Entry 8Q5U (X-ray diffraction, 3.00 A resolution); this record covers chains A and D of the 6 polymer chains in the assembly.

Chain A:
Name: Uncharacterized protein DKFZp686C11235
From: Homo sapiens
UniProt: Q6MZV7 (Q6MZV7_HUMAN); residues 221-447 here correspond to UniProt positions 247-473 (UniProt number = residue number + 26)
Amino-acid sequence (227 residues; row label = number of the first residue in the row):
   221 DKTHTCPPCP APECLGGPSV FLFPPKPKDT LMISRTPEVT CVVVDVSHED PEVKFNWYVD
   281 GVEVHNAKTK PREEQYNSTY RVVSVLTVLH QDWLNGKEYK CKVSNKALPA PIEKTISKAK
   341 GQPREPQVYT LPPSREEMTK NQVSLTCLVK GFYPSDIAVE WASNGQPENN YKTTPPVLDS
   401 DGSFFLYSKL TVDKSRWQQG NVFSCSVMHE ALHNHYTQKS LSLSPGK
Not modelled in the structure: 221-236, 445-447
Differences from the reference sequence: engineered mutation C234 (Leu260 in Q6MZV7), A382 (Glu408 in Q6MZV7)
Disulfides: C261-C321, C367-C425
Covalent attachments: glycan linked to N297
Reported in the primary citation:
  - post-translational modification sites: N297

Chain D:
Name: Endo-beta-N-acetylglucosaminidase
From: Streptococcus pyogenes
UniProt: A0A8H2N1T2 (A0A8H2N1T2_STRPY); residues 38-843 here = UniProt positions 38-843
Amino-acid sequence (816 residues; each row starts with the number of its first residue):
    37 MEKTVQTGKT DQQVGAKLVQ EIREGKRGPL YAGYFRTWHD RASTGIDGKQ QHPENTMAEV
    97 PKEVDILFVF HDHTASDSPF WSELKDSYVH KLHQQGTALV QTIGVNELNG RTGLSKDYPD
   157 TPEGNKALAA AIVKAFVTDR GVDGLDIAIL HEFTNKRTPE EDARALNVFK EIAQLIGKNG
   217 SDKSKLLIMD TTLSVENNPI FKGIAEDLDY LLRQYYGSQG GEAEVDTINS DWNQYQNYID
   277 ASQFMIGFSF FEESASKGNL WFDVNEYDPN NPEKGKDIEG TRAKKYAEWQ PSTGGLKAGI
   337 FSYAIDRDGV AHVPSTYKNR TSTNLQRHEV DNISHTDYTV SRKLKTLMTE DKRYDVIDQK
   397 DIPDPALREQ IIQQVGQYKG DLERYNKTLV LTGDKIQNLK GLEKLSKLQK LELRQLSNVK
   457 EITPELLPES MKKDAELVMV GMTGLEKLNL SGLNRQTLDG IDVNSITHLT SFDISHNSLD
   517 LSEKSEDRKL LMTLMEQVSN HQKITVKNTA FENQKPKGYY PQTYDTKEGH YDVDNAEHDI
   577 LTDFVFGTVT KRNTFIGDEE AFAIYKEGAV DGRQYVSKDY TYEAFRKDYK GYKVHLTASN
   637 LGETVTSKVT ATTDETYLVD VSDGEKVVHH MKLNIGSGAI MMENLAKGAK VIGTSGDFEQ
   697 AKKIFDGEKS DRFFTWGQTN WIAFDLGEIN LAKEWRLFNA ETNTEIKTDS SLNVAKGRLQ
   757 ILKDTTIDLE KMDIKNRKEY LSNDENWTDV AQMDDAKAIF NSKLSNVLSR YWRFCVDGGA
   817 SSYYPQYTEL QILGQRLSND VANTLKDLLE HHHHHH
Not modelled in the structure: 37-44, 833-852
Differences from the reference sequence: initiating methionine (37); engineered mutation A184 (Asp in A0A8H2N1T2), L186 (Glu in A0A8H2N1T2); expression tag (844-852)
Bound ions: Ca2+: K699, D702, E704, T824
Reported in the primary citation:
  - binding site for alpha-L-fucopyranose: Y251, Y252, Q255
  - binding site for N-acetylglucosamine: W297
  - mutagenesis - D184A/E186L: abolished catalytic activity (citing earlier work)

Chain A / chain D interface:
Pairs across the interface (31):
  L251(A) - W712(D)
  I253(A) - R708(D)  hydrogen bond (backbone-side chain)
  I253(A) - F710(D)
  I253(A) - T711(D)
  I253(A) - W712(D)
  S254(A) - Q696(D)
  R255(A) - R708(D)  hydrogen bond (backbone-side chain)
  T256(A) - I742(D)
  H268(A) - S254(D)  hydrogen bond (side chain-backbone)
  E269(A) - K354(D)
  E294(A) - F189(D)
  Q295(A) - F189(D)
  Y296(A) - F189(D)
  Y296(A) - K293(D)
  N297(A) - F189(D)
  N297(A) - G294(D)  hydrogen bond (side chain-backbone)
  N297(A) - W297(D)
  S298(A) - W297(D)
  T299(A) - K293(D)
  T307(A) - I742(D)
  L309(A) - L748(D)  hydrophobic
  L309(A) - Y819(D)  hydrophobic
  H310(A) - R708(D)
  H310(A) - F710(D)
  H310(A) - W712(D)
  Q311(A) - S818(D)
  Q311(A) - Y819(D)
  Q311(A) - Y820(D)  hydrogen bond (side chain-backbone)
  D312(A) - Y819(D)  hydrogen bond
  N434(A) - W712(D)
  H435(A) - W712(D)
Other interface residues (no listed pair), chain A (24 interface residues in all): G237, T250, D265, K317
Other interface residues (no listed pair), chain D (19 interface residues in all): H187, Q255, N355
From the paper, about this interface:
  - pairs named by the authors: I253(A)-W712(D) (hydrophobic contact), H310(A)-W712(D) (hydrophobic contact), Q311(A)-Y820(D) (backbone contact), D312(A)-Y819(D) (hydrogen bond), N434(A)-W712(D) (hydrophobic contact), H435(A)-W712(D) (hydrophobic contact)
  - interface residues, chain D: R708(D)
  - hot spots on chain D (mutagenesis) - W712A: abolished catalytic activity on IgG Fc (citing earlier work)

Summary:
The interface between chain A and chain D involves 24 residues on one side and 19 on the other, with 6
hydrogen bonds. Among the polar pairs are I253(A)-R708(D), R255(A)-R708(D) and H268(A)-S254(D). The authors
report hydrophobic contacts between I253(A) and W712(D), H310(A) and W712(D) and N434(A) and W712(D) among
others; a backbone contact between Q311(A) and Y820(D); a hydrogen bond between D312(A) and Y819(D). The paper
reports a binding site for alpha-L-fucopyranose at Y251(D), Y252(D) and Q255(D); D184A/E186L of chain D
abolish catalytic activity.
Here chain A is Uncharacterized protein DKFZp686C11235 (Homo sapiens) and chain D is
Endo-beta-N-acetylglucosaminidase (Streptococcus pyogenes). Entry 8Q5U (Endoglycosidase S2 in complex with
IgG1 Fc) was determined by X-ray diffraction.
